7ZQA - chains B and C of the 18 polymer chains in the assembly; structure by electron microscopy, 3.60 A resolution.

Chain B (and C):
Protein: VelcroVax tandem HBcAg with SUMO-Affimer inserted at MIR
Source organism: synthetic construct
Notes: chain C of this document is another copy of the same molecule, construct and numbering; everything in this record applies to it too
Sequence (474 residues; row label = number of the first residue in the row):
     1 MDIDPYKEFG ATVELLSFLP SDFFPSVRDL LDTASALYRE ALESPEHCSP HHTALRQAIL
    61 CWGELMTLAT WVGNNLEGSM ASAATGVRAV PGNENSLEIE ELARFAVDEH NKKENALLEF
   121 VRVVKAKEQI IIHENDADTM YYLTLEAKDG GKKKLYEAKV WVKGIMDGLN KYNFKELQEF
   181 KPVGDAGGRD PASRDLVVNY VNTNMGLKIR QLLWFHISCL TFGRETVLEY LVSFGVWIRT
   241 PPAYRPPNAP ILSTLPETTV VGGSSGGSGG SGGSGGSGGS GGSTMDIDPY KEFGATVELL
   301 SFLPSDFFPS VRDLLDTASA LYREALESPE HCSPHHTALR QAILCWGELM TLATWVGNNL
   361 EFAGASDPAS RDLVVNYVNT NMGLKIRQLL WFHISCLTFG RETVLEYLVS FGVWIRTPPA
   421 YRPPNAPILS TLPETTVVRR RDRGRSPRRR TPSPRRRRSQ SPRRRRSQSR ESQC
Not modelled in the structure: 77-194, 256-284, 360-371, 432-474 (chain C: 77-191, 256-284, 359-374, 432-474)
Disulfides: Cys61-Cys345

Interface between chain B and chain C:
Contacting residue pairs - 23 pairs, chain B then chain C:
  Glu14(B) - Ser319(C)
  Glu14(B) - Arg323(C)  salt bridge
  Leu15(B) - Ala320(C)
  Phe18(B) - Asp316(C)
  Phe18(B) - Thr317(C)
  Phe18(B) - Ala320(C)  hydrophobic
  Phe18(B) - Leu321(C)  hydrophobic
  Val232(B) - Leu321(C)  hydrophobic
  Val236(B) - Thr317(C)
  Arg239(B) - Pro309(C)
  Arg239(B) - Asp313(C)  salt bridge
  Arg239(B) - Asp316(C)
  Pro241(B) - Asp306(C)
  Pro241(B) - Phe307(C)
  Ala243(B) - Ala426(C)
  Tyr244(B) - Pro304(C)
  Tyr244(B) - Asp306(C)  hydrogen bond
  Tyr244(B) - Phe307(C)  hydrophobic
  Tyr244(B) - Phe411(C)  hydrophobic
  Tyr244(B) - Ala426(C)  hydrophobic
  Tyr244(B) - Ile428(C)
  Arg245(B) - Ile428(C)
  Pro246(B) - Ile428(C)

Summary:
The interface between chain B and chain C involves 11 residues on one side and 14 on the other; the contacts
include 1 hydrogen bond and 2 salt bridges. Among the polar pairs are Glu14(B)-Arg323(C), Arg239(B)-Asp313(C)
and Tyr244(B)-Asp306(C).
Both chains are VelcroVax tandem HBcAg with SUMO-Affimer inserted at MIR (synthetic construct). Entry 7ZQA
(VelcroVax tandem HBcAg with SUMO-Affimer inserted at MIR (T=3* VLP)) was determined by electron microscopy
(same publication as 7ZQ8).
